PDB entry 8U14 | electron microscopy, 3.90 A resolution | chains I and G of the 12 polymer chains in the assembly

[Chain I]
Molecule: 147-nt DNA strand
Organism: Homo sapiens
Sequence (147 nucleotides; each row starts with the number of its first residue; numbers below 1 keep their minus sign (DA-73 is residue -73)):
   -73 ATCGAGAATC CCGGTGCCGA GGCCGCTCAA TTGGTCGTAG ACAGCTCTAG CACCGCTTAA
   -13 ACGCACGTAC GCGCTGTCCC CCGCGTTTTA ACCGCCAAGG GGATTACTCC CTAGTCTCCA
    47 GGCACGTGTC AGATATATAC ATCCGAT

[Chain G]
Protein: Histone H2A type 1-B/E
Organism: Homo sapiens
UniProt: P04908 (H2A1B_HUMAN); residues 12-129 here correspond to UniProt positions 13-130 (UniProt number = residue number + 1)
Sequence (119 residues; row label = number of the first residue in the row):
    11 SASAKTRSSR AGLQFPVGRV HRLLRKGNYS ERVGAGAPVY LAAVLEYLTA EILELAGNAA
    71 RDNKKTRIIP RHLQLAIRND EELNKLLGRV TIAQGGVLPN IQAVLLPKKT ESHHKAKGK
Unresolved in the structure: 121-129
Differences from the reference sequence: expression tag (11); engineered mutation Ser13 (Lys14 in P04908)
Curated features (UniProtKB/Swiss-Prot):
  - modified residue: Lys36 (N6-(2-hydroxyisobutyryl)lysine), Lys74 (N6-(2-hydroxyisobutyryl)lysine), Lys75 (N6-(2-hydroxyisobutyryl)lysine), Lys95 (N6-(2-hydroxyisobutyryl)lysine), Gln104 (N5-methylglutamine), Lys118 (N6-(2-hydroxyisobutyryl)lysine), Lys119 (N6-crotonyllysine), Thr120 (Phosphothreonine), Lys125 (N6-crotonyllysine)
  - cross-link (Glycyl lysine isopeptide (Lys-Gly)): Lys15 (interchain with G-Cter in ubiquitin), Lys119 (interchain with G-Cter in ubiquitin)

[How chain I and chain G interact]
Contacting residue pairs (14; chain I residue first):
  DC-4(I) - Lys118(G)  phosphate contact
  DT38(I) - Arg42(G)  hydrogen bond to the phosphate
  DT38(I) - Val43(G)  sugar contact
  DT38(I) - Gly44(G)  phosphate contact
  DT38(I) - Ala45(G)  hydrogen bond to the phosphate
  DA39(I) - Arg35(G)  salt bridge to the phosphate
  DA39(I) - Arg42(G)  hydrogen bond to the sugar
  DA39(I) - Val43(G)  hydrogen bond to the phosphate
  DC49(I) - Arg29(G)  salt bridge to the phosphate
  DA57(I) - Thr76(G)  hydrogen bond to the phosphate
  DA57(I) - Arg77(G)  sugar contact
  DG58(I) - Lys75(G)  salt bridge to the phosphate
  DG58(I) - Thr76(G)  hydrogen bond to the phosphate
  DG58(I) - Arg77(G)  phosphate contact
Other interface residues (no listed pair), chain I (9 interface residues in all): DG47, DG48, DA59
Other interface residues (no listed pair), chain G (13 interface residues in all): Thr16, His31, Glu41

[In short]
9 residues of chain I and 13 residues of chain G are in contact; the contacts include 6 hydrogen bonds and 3
salt bridges. Polar pairs include DA39(I)-Arg42(G), DT38(I)-Arg42(G) and DT38(I)-Ala45(G).
Chain I is a 147-nt DNA strand and chain G is Histone H2A type 1-B/E, both from Homo sapiens; the structure,
Cryo-EM structure of the human nucleosome core particle ubiquitylated at histone H2A lysine 15 in complex ...,
was determined by electron microscopy together with 8SMW, 8SMX, 8SMY, 8SMZ, 8SN0, 8SN1 and 3 further entries
from the same study.
